Entry 9IJM (electron microscopy, 3.32 A resolution); this record covers chains B and F of the 7 polymer chains in the assembly.

== Chain B ==
Name: PomB
From: Vibrio alginolyticus
Reference sequence: O06874 (O06874_VIBAL); numbering as in UniProt (aligned over 1-315)
Chain sequence (321 residues; row label = number of the first residue in the row):
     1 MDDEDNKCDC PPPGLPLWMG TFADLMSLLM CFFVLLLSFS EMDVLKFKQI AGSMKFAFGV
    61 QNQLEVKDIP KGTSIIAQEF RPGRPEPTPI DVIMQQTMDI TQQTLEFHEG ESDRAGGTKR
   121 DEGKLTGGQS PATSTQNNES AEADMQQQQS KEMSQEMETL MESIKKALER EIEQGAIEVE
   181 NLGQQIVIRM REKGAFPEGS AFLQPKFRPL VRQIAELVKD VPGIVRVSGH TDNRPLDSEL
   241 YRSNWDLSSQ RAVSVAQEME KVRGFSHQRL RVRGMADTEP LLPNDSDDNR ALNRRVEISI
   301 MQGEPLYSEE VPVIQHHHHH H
Not modelled in the structure: 1-13, 61-321
Differences from the reference sequence: expression tag (316-321)
Residues lining bound ligands: phenamil (A1L2K): Leu17, Gly20, Thr21, Asp24
What the authors report for this chain:
  - binding site for phenamil: Leu15, Leu17, Trp18, Met19, Gly20, Phe22, Asp24
  - specificity-determining residues: Leu35 (by similarity / conservation)

== Chain F ==
Name: Chemotaxis protein PomA
From: Vibrio alginolyticus
Reference sequence: O06873 (POMA_VIBAL); numbering as in UniProt (aligned over 1-253)
Chain sequence (253 residues; each row starts with the number of its first residue):
     1 MDLATLLGLI GGFAFVIMAM VLGGSIGMFV DVTSILIVVG GSIFVVLMKF TMGQFFGATK
    61 IAGKAFMFKA DEPEDLIAKI VEMADAARKG GFLALEEMEI NNTFMQKGID LLVDGHDADV
   121 VRAALKKDIA LTDERHTQGT GVFRAFGDVA PAMGMIGTLV GLVAMLSNMD DPKAIGPAMA
   181 VALLTTLYGA ILSNMVFFPI ADKLSLRRDQ ETLNRRLIMD GVLAIQDGQN PRVIDSYLKN
   241 YLNEGKRALE IDE
Not modelled in the structure: 1-30, 88-99, 252-253
What the authors report for this chain:
  - binding site for phenamil: Asp148, Met155, Leu159, Thr186, Ala190
  - specificity-determining residues: Met165, Met179 (by similarity / conservation)

== How chain B and chain F interact ==
Residue-residue contacts - 12 pairs, chain B then chain F:
  Trp18(B) - Pro151(F)
  Trp18(B) - Met155(F)
  Thr21(B) - Met155(F)
  Phe22(B) - Met155(F)  hydrogen bond (backbone-side chain)
  Leu25(B) - Thr158(F)
  Leu25(B) - Leu159(F)  hydrophobic
  Leu25(B) - Leu162(F)  hydrophobic
  Leu29(B) - Met179(F)  hydrophobic
  Phe32(B) - Leu166(F)  hydrophobic
  Phe32(B) - Met169(F)  hydrophobic
  Phe32(B) - Met179(F)  hydrophobic
  Phe33(B) - Met179(F)  hydrophobic
Also at the interface, not in a pair above, chain B (10 interface residues in all): Met26, Leu28, Lys46
Also at the interface, not in a pair above, chain F (14 interface residues in all): Ala152, Met165, Lys173, Ile175, Leu183, Thr186

== In short ==
Chain B and chain F form an interface of 10 and 14 residues respectively, with 1 hydrogen bond. The
hydrogen-bonded pair is Phe22(B)-Met155(F). Chain B binds phenamil. The paper reports a binding site for
phenamil at Leu15(B), Leu17(B) and Asp148(F) among others; specificity determinants Leu35(B) and Met165(F)
among others.
Chain B is PomB and chain F is Chemotaxis protein PomA, both from Vibrio alginolyticus; the structure,
Bacterial flagellar sodium-driven stator PomA5PomB2 with 100 mM NaCl and 0.1 mM phenamil, was determined by
electron microscopy, deposited together with 8ZYV, 8ZYW, 8ZYZ and 8ZZ0.
